1YA5 - chains A and T of the 3 polymer chains in the assembly; structure by X-ray diffraction, 2.44 A resolution.

[Chain A]
Molecule: N2B-titin isoform
Source organism: Homo sapiens
Notes: fragment: domains Z1Z2, RESIDUES 1-196
UniProt: Q6PJP0 (Q6PJP0_HUMAN); residues 1-196 here = UniProt positions 1-196
Amino-acid sequence (201 residues; each row starts with the number of its first residue):
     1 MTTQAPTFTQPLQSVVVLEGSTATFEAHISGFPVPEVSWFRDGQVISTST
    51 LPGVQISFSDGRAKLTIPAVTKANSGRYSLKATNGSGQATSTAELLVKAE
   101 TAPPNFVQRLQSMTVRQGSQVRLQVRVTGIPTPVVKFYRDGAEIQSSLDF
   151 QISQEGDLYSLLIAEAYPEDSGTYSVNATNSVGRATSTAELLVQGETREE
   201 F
Disordered / not traced: 199-201
Sequence notes: cloning artifact (197-201)

[Chain T]
Molecule: Telethonin
Source organism: Homo sapiens
UniProt: O15273 (TELT_HUMAN); residue numbers follow UniProt; this construct covers 1-90
Amino-acid sequence (90 residues; each row starts with the number of its first residue):
     1 MATSELSSEVSEENSERREAFWAEWKDLTLSTRPEEGSSLHEEDTQRHET
    51 YHQQGQSQVLVQRSPWLMMRMGILGRGLQEYQLPYQRVLP
Disordered / not traced: 90
Sequence notes: engineered mutation S8 (Cys in O15273), S15 (Cys in O15273), S38 (Cys in O15273), S57 (Cys in O15273)

[How chain A and chain T interact]
Residue-residue contacts (73; chain A residue first):
  T3(A) with E16(T), hydrogen bond
  A5(A) with N14(T)
  T7(A) with E12(T), hydrogen bond
  F8(A) with E12(T), hydrogen bond (backbone-side chain)
  Q10(A) with W66(T)
  P11(A) with V10(T), hydrophobic; W25(T), hydrophobic; W66(T)
  Q13(A) with D27(T); R63(T); S64(T); W66(T)
  S14(A) with S7(T), hydrogen bond (side chain-backbone); S8(T), hydrogen bond; D27(T), hydrogen bond (backbone-side chain); L28(T); Q62(T)
  V16(A) with L6(T), hydrophobic; L28(T); L60(T), hydrophobic; L74(T), hydrophobic
  L18(A) with L74(T), hydrophobic
  R77(A) with E9(T), salt bridge
  S86(A) with N14(T); S15(T), hydrogen bond (backbone-side chain); E16(T), hydrogen bond
  G87(A) with E13(T); S15(T)
  Q88(A) with E12(T); E13(T), hydrogen bond (backbone-backbone)
  A89(A) with S11(T); E12(T)
  T90(A) with V10(T); S11(T), hydrogen bond (backbone-backbone)
  S91(A) with E9(T); V10(T)
  T92(A) with S8(T); E9(T), hydrogen bond (backbone-backbone)
  A93(A) with S7(T); S8(T)
  E94(A) with L6(T); S7(T), hydrogen bond (side chain-backbone)
  L96(A) with S4(T); L6(T), hydrophobic
  K98(A) with Q58(T), hydrogen bond
  N105(A) with Y51(T); Q53(T)
  F106(A) with Y51(T), hydrogen bond (backbone-side chain)
  R109(A) with E42(T), salt bridge; Y51(T)
  Q111(A) with E49(T)
  S112(A) with R47(T), hydrogen bond (side chain-backbone); H48(T); E49(T), hydrogen bond (backbone-side chain)
  V182(A) with E35(T); G55(T); Q56(T), hydrogen bond (backbone-backbone)
  G183(A) with E35(T), hydrogen bond (backbone-side chain); Q54(T)
  R184(A) with E35(T), salt bridge; Q53(T); Q54(T), hydrogen bond (backbone-backbone)
  A185(A) with Y51(T); H52(T); Q53(T)
  T186(A) with Y51(T); H52(T), hydrogen bond (backbone-backbone)
  S187(A) with T50(T)
  T188(A) with E49(T); T50(T), hydrogen bond
  A189(A) with H48(T); E49(T)
  E190(A) with H48(T)
Interface residues without a listed pair, chain A (46 interface residues in all): Q4, P6, L12, V15, G85, T101, P103, P104, L110, S181
Interface residues without a listed pair, chain T (37 interface residues in all): E5, L30, G75

[In short]
46 residues of chain A face 37 of chain T across their interface; the contacts include 21 hydrogen bonds and 3
salt bridges. Polar contacts include R77(A)-E9(T), R109(A)-E42(T) and R184(A)-E35(T).
Here chain A is N2B-titin isoform and chain T is Telethonin, both from Homo sapiens. Entry 1YA5 (Crystal
structure of the titin domains z1z2 in complex with telethonin) was determined by X-ray diffraction.
